PDB entry 3VUN | X-ray diffraction, 3.00 A resolution | chains D and E of the 6 polymer chains in the assembly

== Chain D ==
Protein: Hemagglutinin HA2 chain
Source organism: Influenza A virus
Notes: engineered mutation(s): E132D
Reference sequence: P03437 (HEMA_I68A0); residues 1-175 here correspond to UniProt positions 346-520 (UniProt number = residue number + 345)
Chain sequence (175 residues; each row starts with the number of its first residue):
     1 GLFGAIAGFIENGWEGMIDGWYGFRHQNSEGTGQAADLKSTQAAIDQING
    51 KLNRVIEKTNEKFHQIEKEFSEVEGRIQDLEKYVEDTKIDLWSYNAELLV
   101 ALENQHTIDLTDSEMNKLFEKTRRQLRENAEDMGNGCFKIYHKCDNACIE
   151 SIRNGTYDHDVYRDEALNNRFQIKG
Disordered / not traced: 174-175
Disulfide bonds: C144-C148
Covalently attached groups: N-acetylglucosamine (NAG) linked to N154
Swiss-Prot annotation at these positions:
  - glycosylation: N154 (N-linked (GlcNAc...) asparagine)

== Chain E ==
Protein: Hemagglutinin HA1 chain
Source organism: Influenza A virus
Notes: engineered mutation(s): G144S, I182V
Reference sequence: P03437 (HEMA_I68A0); residues 1-329 here correspond to UniProt positions 17-345 (UniProt number = residue number + 16)
Chain sequence (329 residues; numbered 1 to 329; the number before each row is that of its first residue):
     1 QDLPGNDNSTATLCLGHHAVPNGTLVKTITDDQIEVTNATELVQSSSTGK
    51 ICNNPHRILDGIDCTLIDALLGDPHCDVFQNETWDLFVERSKAFSNCYPY
   101 DVPDYASLRSLVASSGTLEFITEGFTWTGVTQNGGSNACKRGPSSGFFSR
   151 LNWLTKSGSTYPVLNVTMPNNDNFDKLYIWGVHHPSTNQEQTSLYVQASG
   201 RVTVSTRRSQQTIIPNIGSRPWVRGLSSRISIYWTIVKPGDVLVINSNGN
   251 LIAPRGYFKMRTGKSSIMRSDAPIDTCISECITPNGSIPNDKPFQNVNKI
   301 TYGACPKYVKQNTLKLATGMRNVPEKQTR
Disordered / not traced: 1-6, 326-329
Disulfide bonds: C52-C277, C64-C76, C97-C139, C281-C305
Covalently attached groups: N-acetylglucosamine (NAG) linked to N38, N165, N285; glycan linked to N81
Swiss-Prot annotation at these positions:
  - site: R329 (Cleavage)
  - glycosylation (N-linked (GlcNAc...) asparagine): N8, N22, N38, N81, N165, N285

== Chain D / chain E interface ==
Contacting residue pairs (13):
  S71(D) - K238(E)
  E72(D) - R208(E)  salt bridge
  E72(D) - K238(E)
  V73(D) - L111(E)  hydrophobic
  V73(D) - W234(E)
  V73(D) - I236(E)  hydrophobic
  E74(D) - S107(E)
  E74(D) - W234(E)
  G75(D) - S107(E)
  R76(D) - A106(E)
  R76(D) - S107(E)  hydrogen bond (backbone-side chain)
  D79(D) - S110(E)  hydrogen bond
  D90(D) - K307(E)  salt bridge

== Summary ==
Chain D and chain E form an interface of 8 and 9 residues respectively; the contacts include 2 hydrogen bonds
and 2 salt bridges. Polar pairs include E72(D)-R208(E), D90(D)-K307(E) and R76(D)-S107(E). Covalently linked
N-acetylglucosamine: at N154(D). N-acetylglucosamine is covalently linked to N38(E), N165(E) and N285(E).
Here chain D is Hemagglutinin HA2 chain and chain E is Hemagglutinin HA1 chain, both from Influenza A virus.
Entry 3VUN (Crystal structure of a influenza A virus (A/Aichi/2/1968 H3N2) hemagglutinin in C2 space group)
was determined by X-ray diffraction.
